6V48 - chains A and B of the 6 polymer chains in the assembly; structure by X-ray diffraction, 3.00 A resolution.

# Chain A
Molecule: Hemagglutinin HA1 chain
Source organism: Influenza A virus (strain A/Mallard/Gurjev/263/1982 H14N5)
UniProt: P26136 (HEMA_I82A1); residues 1-331 here correspond to UniProt positions 17-347 (UniProt number = residue number + 16)
Amino-acid sequence (335 residues; numbered -3 to 331; the number before each row is that of its first residue; numbers below 1 keep their minus sign (Ala-3 is residue -3)):
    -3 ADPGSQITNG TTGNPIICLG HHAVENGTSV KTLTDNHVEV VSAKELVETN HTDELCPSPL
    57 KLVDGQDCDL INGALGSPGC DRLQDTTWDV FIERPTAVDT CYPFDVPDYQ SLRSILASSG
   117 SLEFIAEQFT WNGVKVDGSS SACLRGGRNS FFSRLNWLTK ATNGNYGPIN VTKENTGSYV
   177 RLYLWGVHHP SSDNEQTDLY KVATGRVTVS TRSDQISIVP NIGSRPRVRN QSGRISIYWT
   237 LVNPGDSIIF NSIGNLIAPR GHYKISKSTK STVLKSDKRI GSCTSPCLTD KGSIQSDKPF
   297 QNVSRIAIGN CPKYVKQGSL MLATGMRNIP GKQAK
Unresolved in the structure: -3 to 8, 328-331
Sequence notes: expression tag (-3 to 0); conflict Asp65 (His81 in P26136)
Disulfide bonds: Cys52-Cys279, Cys64-Cys76, Cys97-Cys139, Cys283-Cys307
Glycans and other covalent adducts: N-acetylglucosamine (NAG) linked to Asn166, Asn298
Curated features (UniProtKB/Swiss-Prot):
  - glycosylation (N-linked (GlcNAc...) asparagine): Asn5, Asn22, Asn46, Asn166, Asn226, Asn298
From the paper describing this entry:
  - post-translational modification sites: Asn166, Asn298

# Chain B
Molecule: Hemagglutinin HA2 chain
Source organism: Influenza A virus (strain A/Mallard/Gurjev/263/1982 H14N5)
UniProt: P26136 (HEMA_I82A1); residues 1-181 here correspond to UniProt positions 348-528 (UniProt number = residue number + 347)
Amino-acid sequence (188 residues; numbered 1 to 188; the number before each row is that of its first residue):
     1 GLFGAIAGFI ENGWQGLIDG WYGFRHQNAE GTGTAADLKS TQAAIDQING KLNRLIEKTN
    61 EKYHQIEKEF EQVEGRIQDL EKYVEDTKID LWSYNAELLV ALENQHTIDV TDSEMNKLFE
   121 RVRRQLRENA EDQGNGCFEI FHQCDNNCIE SIRNGTYDHN IYRDEAINNR IKINPVTLTM
   181 GSGRLVPR
Unresolved in the structure: 1-4, 173-188
Sequence notes: expression tag (182-188)
Disulfide bonds: Cys144-Cys148
Glycans and other covalent adducts: N-acetylglucosamine (NAG) linked to Asn154
Curated features (UniProtKB/Swiss-Prot):
  - glycosylation: Asn154 (N-linked (GlcNAc...) asparagine)
From the paper describing this entry:
  - post-translational modification sites: Asn154

# Interface between chain A and chain B
Pairs across the interface (130):
  Gly9(A) with Gln143(B), hydrogen bond (backbone-side chain)
  Asn10(A) with Glu139(B), hydrogen bond; Ile140(B); Phe141(B)
  Pro11(A) with Gln27(B); Glu139(B); Ile140(B), hydrogen bond (backbone-backbone); His142(B); Cys144(B)
  Ile12(A) with His26(B); Gln27(B), hydrogen bond (backbone-backbone); Gln133(B); Cys137(B), hydrophobic; Phe138(B)
  Ile13(A) with Phe24(B), hydrophobic; Arg25(B); Cys137(B); Phe138(B), hydrogen bond (backbone-backbone); Ile140(B), hydrophobic; Ile152(B), hydrophobic
  Cys14(A) with Ile6(B), hydrophobic; Ala7(B); Trp14(B); Gly23(B); Phe24(B); Arg25(B), hydrogen bond (backbone-backbone); Gly136(B); Cys137(B), disulfide
  Leu15(A) with Gly8(B); Phe9(B), hydrogen bond (backbone-backbone); Trp14(B); Gly23(B); Phe24(B), hydrophobic; Met115(B); Leu118(B), hydrophobic; Phe119(B), hydrophobic; Val122(B), hydrophobic; Gly136(B), hydrogen bond (backbone-backbone); Phe138(B), hydrophobic
  Gly16(A) with Trp14(B); Tyr22(B); Gly23(B), hydrogen bond (backbone-backbone); Met115(B)
  His17(A) with Phe9(B); Gly13(B); Trp14(B), hydrogen bond (backbone-backbone); Trp21(B); Tyr22(B); Met115(B)
  His18(A) with Trp14(B); Leu17(B); Gly20(B); Trp21(B), hydrogen bond (backbone-backbone)
  Ala19(A) with Trp14(B), hydrogen bond (backbone-backbone); Gln15(B)
  Glu21(A) with Gln15(B)
  Val26(A) with Asn104(B)
  Lys27(A) with Glu97(B), salt bridge; Ala101(B); Asn104(B), hydrogen bond (backbone-side chain)
  Thr28(A) with Ala101(B); Gln105(B), hydrogen bond; Ile108(B)
  Leu29(A) with Ala101(B)
  Val34(A) with Ile108(B), hydrophobic
  Lys40(A) with Leu52(B)
  Leu42(A) with Leu55(B), hydrophobic; Val100(B), hydrophobic
  Leu56(A) with Tyr63(B)
  Gln106(A) with Glu74(B), hydrogen bond
  Arg109(A) with Glu67(B), salt bridge
  Ser110(A) with His64(B), hydrogen bond
  Lys266(A) with Tyr63(B); His64(B)
  Ser267(A) with His64(B)
  Thr268(A) with Tyr63(B); His64(B), hydrogen bond
  Lys271(A) with Glu67(B), salt bridge
  Ser292(A) with Lys58(B), hydrogen bond (backbone-side chain)
  Asp293(A) with Ile56(B); Lys58(B)
  Lys294(A) with Lys58(B), hydrogen bond (backbone-side chain)
  Pro295(A) with Leu55(B)
  Phe296(A) with Ala96(B), hydrophobic
  Arg301(A) with Lys68(B), hydrogen bond (backbone-side chain); Glu85(B); Asp86(B), salt bridge; Ile89(B)
  Ile302(A) with Lys68(B); Glu69(B)
  Ala303(A) with Gln65(B), hydrogen bond (backbone-side chain)
  Ile304(A) with Lys62(B)
  Gly305(A) with Glu61(B); Lys62(B), hydrogen bond (backbone-backbone)
  Asn306(A) with Lys58(B); Asn60(B); Glu61(B), hydrogen bond
  Cys307(A) with Asn60(B), hydrogen bond (backbone-side chain)
  Pro308(A) with Lys58(B); Asn60(B)
  Lys309(A) with Asn60(B); Trp92(B)
  Tyr310(A) with Ile89(B), hydrophobic
  Val311(A) with Ser93(B)
  Lys312(A) with Asp90(B), salt bridge; Ser93(B), hydrogen bond (backbone-side chain)
  Gln313(A) with Ser93(B), hydrogen bond (side chain-backbone); Glu97(B), hydrogen bond
  Leu316(A) with Ala96(B), hydrophobic; Glu97(B)
  Met317(A) with Val100(B); Asn104(B), hydrogen bond (backbone-side chain)
  Leu318(A) with Leu52(B), hydrophobic; Leu55(B), hydrophobic; Glu103(B); Asn104(B)
  Ala319(A) with Asn104(B), hydrogen bond (backbone-side chain); Thr107(B)
  Thr320(A) with Trp21(B); Ile48(B)
  Gly321(A) with Thr107(B)
  Met322(A) with Trp21(B); Tyr22(B); Thr111(B)
  Arg323(A) with Ile108(B); Asp112(B), salt bridge
  Ile325(A) with Asn12(B); Gly13(B), hydrogen bond (backbone-backbone)
  Pro326(A) with Gln15(B)
  Gly327(A) with Asn12(B)
Also at the interface, not in a pair above, chain A (60 interface residues in all): Val20, Asp85, Ser114, Asp286
Also at the interface, not in a pair above, chain B (69 interface residues in all): Glu11, Asn28, Glu71, Leu98, Leu126
Disulfides between the chains: Cys14(A)-Cys137(B)

# Overview
Chain A and chain B form an interface of 60 and 69 residues respectively; the contacts include 1 disulfide
bond, 30 hydrogen bonds and 6 salt bridges. Among the polar pairs are Lys27(A)-Glu97(B), Arg109(A)-Glu67(B)
and Lys271(A)-Glu67(B). Covalently linked N-acetylglucosamine: at Asn166(A) and Asn298(A). The paper reports
modification sites Asn166(A), Asn298(A) and Asn154(B).
Here chain A is Hemagglutinin HA1 chain and chain B is Hemagglutinin HA2 chain, both from Influenza A virus
(strain A/Mallard/Gurjev/263/1982 H14N5). Entry 6V48 (The crystal structure of hemagglutinin from
A/mallard/Gurjev/263/1982 (H14N5)) was determined by X-ray diffraction together with 6V44, 6V46, 6V47 and 6V49
from the same study.
